PDB entry 9IQO | electron microscopy, 1.55 A resolution | chains a and c of the 16 polymer chains in the assembly

Chain a (and c):
Molecule: Ribulose bisphosphate carboxylase small subunit
Source organism: Thermochromatium tepidum ATCC 43061
Notes: chain c of this document is another copy of the same molecule, construct and numbering; everything in this record applies to it too
UniProt: A0A6I6DZD2 (A0A6I6DZD2_THETI); residue numbers follow UniProt; this construct covers 4-116
Sequence (113 residues; numbered 4 to 116; the number before each row is that of its first residue):
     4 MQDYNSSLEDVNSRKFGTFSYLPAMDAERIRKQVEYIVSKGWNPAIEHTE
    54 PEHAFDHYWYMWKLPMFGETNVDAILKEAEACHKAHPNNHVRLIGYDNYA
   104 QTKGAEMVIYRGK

How chain a and chain c interact:
Residue-residue contacts (16; chain a residue first):
  Met4(a) - Lys66(c)  hydrogen bond (backbone-side chain)
  Met4(a) - Leu67(c)
  Asp6(a) - His51(c)  salt bridge
  Asp6(a) - Met64(c)
  Asp6(a) - Trp65(c)
  Asp6(a) - Lys66(c)  hydrogen bond (side chain-backbone)
  Asp6(a) - His89(c)  salt bridge
  Ser9(a) - Tyr63(c)
  Ser10(a) - Glu53(c)
  Ser10(a) - Tyr63(c)
  Leu11(a) - Glu53(c)
  Leu11(a) - His56(c)
  Leu11(a) - Tyr63(c)  hydrogen bond (backbone-side chain)
  Glu12(a) - Glu53(c)  hydrogen bond (backbone-side chain)
  Glu12(a) - Glu55(c)
  Glu12(a) - His56(c)  salt bridge
Also at the interface, not in a pair above, chain a (7 interface residues in all): Gln5

Overview:
7 residues of chain a and 10 residues of chain c are in contact, with 4 hydrogen bonds and 3 salt bridges.
Polar pairs include Asp6(a)-His51(c), Asp6(a)-His89(c) and Glu12(a)-His56(c).
Both chains are Ribulose bisphosphate carboxylase small subunit (Thermochromatium tepidum ATCC 43061). Entry
9IQO (Cryo-EM structure of the Rubisco from thermophilic purple bacterial Rubisco) was determined by electron
microscopy.
